Entry 6FCP (X-ray diffraction, 1.45 A resolution); this record covers chains A and P.

== Chain A ==
Protein: 14-3-3 protein sigma
Source organism: Homo sapiens
UniProtKB: P31947 (1433S_HUMAN); residues 1-231 here = UniProt positions 1-231
Chain sequence (236 residues; each row starts with the number of its first residue; numbers below 1 keep their minus sign (Gly-4 is residue -4)):
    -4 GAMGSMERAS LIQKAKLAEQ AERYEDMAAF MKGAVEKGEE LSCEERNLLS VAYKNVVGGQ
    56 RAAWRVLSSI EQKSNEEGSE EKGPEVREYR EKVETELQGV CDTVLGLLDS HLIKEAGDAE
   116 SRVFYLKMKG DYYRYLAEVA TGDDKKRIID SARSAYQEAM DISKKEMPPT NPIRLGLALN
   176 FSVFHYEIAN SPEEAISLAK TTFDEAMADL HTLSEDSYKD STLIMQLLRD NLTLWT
Not modelled in the structure: 72, 137-139
Sequence notes: expression tag (-4 to 0)
Bound ions: Mg2+ site 1 near Glu2 (its only coordinating residue here); Mg2+ site 2: Glu35, Glu110, Glu188
Swiss-Prot annotation at these positions:
  - site (Interaction with phosphoserine on interacting protein): Arg56, Arg129
  - modified residue (Phosphoserine): Ser5, Ser74

== Chain P ==
Protein: Protein Shroom3
UniProtKB: Q8TF72 (SHRM3_HUMAN); residues 1233-1247 here = UniProt positions 1233-1247
Chain sequence (15 residues; numbered 1233 to 1247; the number before each row is that of its first residue):
  1233 AGPVHVRSRS SLATA
Not modelled in the structure: 1233-1238, 1247
Modified positions: Ser1242 (phosphoserine; SEP)
Sequence notes: variant Leu1244 (Pro in Q8TF72)
What the authors report for this chain:
  - conformationally variable residues: Leu1244

== Interface between chain A and chain P ==
Residue-residue contacts (22):
  Val46(A) - Ala1245(P)
  Val46(A) - Thr1246(P)
  Asn50(A) - Ala1245(P)
  Arg56(A) - Ser1242(P)
  Lys122(A) - Ser1243(P)  hydrogen bond
  Arg129(A) - Ser1242(P)
  Tyr130(A) - Ser1242(P)
  Gly171(A) - Ser1243(P)  hydrogen bond (backbone-side chain)
  Leu174(A) - Arg1241(P)
  Leu174(A) - Ser1242(P)
  Leu174(A) - Ser1243(P)
  Asn175(A) - Ser1242(P)
  Asn175(A) - Ser1243(P)  hydrogen bond (side chain-backbone)
  Val178(A) - Arg1241(P)
  Tyr181(A) - Ser1240(P)
  Glu182(A) - Ser1240(P)  hydrogen bond
  Leu222(A) - Arg1241(P)
  Asn226(A) - Ser1240(P)
  Asn226(A) - Arg1241(P)  hydrogen bond (side chain-backbone)
  Leu229(A) - Arg1239(P)
  Leu229(A) - Ser1240(P)
  Trp230(A) - Ser1240(P)  hydrogen bond
Interface residues without a listed pair, chain A (19 interface residues in all): Ser45, Lys49, Asp225

== Summary ==
19 residues of chain A face 7 of chain P across their interface; the contacts include 6 hydrogen bonds. Among
the polar pairs are Lys122(A)-Ser1243(P), Gly171(A)-Ser1243(P) and Asn175(A)-Ser1243(P). The Mg2+ site 2 is
built by Glu35(A), Glu110(A) and Glu188(A). From the paper: conformational variability at Leu1244(P).
Chain A is 14-3-3 protein sigma (Homo sapiens) and chain P is Protein Shroom3; the structure, Crystal
structure of 14-3-3 sigma in complex with Shroom3 P1244L, was determined by X-ray diffraction, deposited
together with 6FBB.
